Entry 2QJP (X-ray diffraction, 2.60 A resolution); this record covers chains E and F of the 6 polymer chains in the assembly.

== Chain E ==
Protein: Cytochrome c1
Source organism: Rhodobacter sphaeroides
Reference sequence: Q3IY11 (Q3IY11_RHOS4); residues 1-256 here correspond to UniProt positions 23-278 (UniProt number = residue number + 22)
Amino-acid sequence (256 residues; row label = number of the first residue in the row):
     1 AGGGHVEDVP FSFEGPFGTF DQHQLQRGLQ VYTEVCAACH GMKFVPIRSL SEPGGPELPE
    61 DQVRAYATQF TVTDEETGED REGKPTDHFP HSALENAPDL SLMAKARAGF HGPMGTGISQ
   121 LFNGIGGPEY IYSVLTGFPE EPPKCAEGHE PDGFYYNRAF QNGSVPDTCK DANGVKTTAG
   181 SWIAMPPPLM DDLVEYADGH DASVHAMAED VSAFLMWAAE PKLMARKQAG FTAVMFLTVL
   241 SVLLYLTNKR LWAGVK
Disulfides: Cys145-Cys169
Glycans and other covalent adducts: heme (HEM) linked to Cys36, Cys39

== Chain F ==
Protein: Ubiquinol-cytochrome c reductase iron-sulfur subunit
Source organism: Rhodobacter sphaeroides
Notes: EC 1.10.2.2
Reference sequence: Q02762 (UCRI_RHOSH); residues 9-187 here = UniProt positions 9-187
Amino-acid sequence (179 residues; each row starts with the number of its first residue):
     9 GTRRDFLYYA TAGAGAVATG AAVWPLINQM NPSADVQALA SIFVDVSSVE PGVQLTVKFL
    69 GKPIFIRRRT EADIELGRSV QLGQLVDTNA RNANIDAGAE ATDQNRTLDE AGEWLVMWGV
   129 CTHLGCVPIG GVSGDFGGWF CPCHGSHYDS AGRIRKGPAP ENLPIPLAKF IDETTIQLG
Disulfides: Cys134-Cys151
Swiss-Prot annotation at these positions:
  - binding site ([2Fe-2S] cluster): Cys129, His131, Cys149, His152

== Chain E / chain F interface ==
Pairs across the interface (16):
  Arg48(E) with Ala42(F), hydrogen bond (side chain-backbone); Asp43(F)
  Thr86(E) with Ala46(F)
  Phe236(E) with Val25(F), hydrophobic; Ala26(F), hydrophobic; Ala29(F), hydrophobic
  Leu240(E) with Ala22(F), hydrophobic
  Leu243(E) with Ala18(F); Thr19(F); Ala22(F), hydrophobic
  Leu246(E) with Leu15(F)
  Thr247(E) with Leu15(F); Thr19(F), hydrogen bond
  Arg250(E) with Arg11(F), hydrogen bond (side chain-backbone); Arg12(F); Leu15(F)
Interface residues without a listed pair, chain E (10 interface residues in all): Glu52, Leu244
Interface residues without a listed pair, chain F (14 interface residues in all): Tyr16, Gly23

== Summary ==
10 residues of chain E face 14 of chain F across their interface, with 3 hydrogen bonds. Among the polar pairs
are Arg48(E)-Ala42(F), Thr247(E)-Thr19(F) and Arg250(E)-Arg11(F). From UniProt: 4 [2Fe-2S] cluster-binding
residues on chain F.
Chain E is Cytochrome c1 and chain F is Ubiquinol-cytochrome c reductase iron-sulfur subunit, both from
Rhodobacter sphaeroides; the structure, Crystal structure of wild type rhodobacter sphaeroides with
stigmatellin and antimycin inhibited, was determined by X-ray diffraction, deposited together with 2QJK and
2QJY.
